Entry 7A23 (electron microscopy, 3.70 A resolution); this record covers chains G and D of the 45 polymer chains in the assembly.

== Chain G ==
Name: Nad7m
Source organism: Brassica oleracea
Sequence (394 residues; numbered 1 to 394; the number before each row is that of its first residue):
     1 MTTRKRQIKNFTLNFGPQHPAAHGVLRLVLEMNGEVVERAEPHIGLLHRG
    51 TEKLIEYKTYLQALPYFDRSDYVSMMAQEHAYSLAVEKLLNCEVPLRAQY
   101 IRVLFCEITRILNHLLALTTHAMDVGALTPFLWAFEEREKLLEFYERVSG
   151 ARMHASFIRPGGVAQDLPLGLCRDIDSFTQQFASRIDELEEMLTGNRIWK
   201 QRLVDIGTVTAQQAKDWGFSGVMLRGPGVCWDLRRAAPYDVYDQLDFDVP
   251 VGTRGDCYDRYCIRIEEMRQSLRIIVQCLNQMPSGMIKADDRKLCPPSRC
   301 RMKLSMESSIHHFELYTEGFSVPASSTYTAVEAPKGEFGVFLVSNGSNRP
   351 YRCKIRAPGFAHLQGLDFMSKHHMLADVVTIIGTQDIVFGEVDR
Unresolved in the structure: 1-10, 393-394
Small-molecule neighbours:
  - phosphatidylethanolamine (PEV; (1S)-2-{[(2-aminoethoxy)(hydroxy)phosphoryl]oxy}-1-[(palmitoyloxy)methyl]ethyl stearate): R197, I198, Q201
  - 4Fe-4S cluster (SF4): R49, R69, H154

== Chain D ==
Name: TYKY
Source organism: Brassica oleracea
Sequence (222 residues; numbered 1 to 222; the number before each row is that of its first residue):
     1 MASLLARRSFSALRARHLAFSGQGLQGSHLCGLQSRAISYGSNKDDEEAE
    51 QLAKEISKDWSTVFERSMNTLFLTEMVRGLSLTLKYFFDPKVTINYPFEK
   101 GPLSPRFRGEHALRRYPTGEERCIACKLCEAVCPAQAITIEAEEREDGSR
   151 RTTRYDIDMTKCIYCGFCQEACPVDAIVEGPNFEFATETHEELLYDKEKL
   201 LENGDRWETEIAENLRSESLYR
Unresolved in the structure: 1-44, 222
Ion coordination: 4Fe-4S cluster Fe site 1: C123, C126, C129; 4Fe-4S cluster Fe site 2: C133, C162, C165, C168
Small-molecule neighbours:
  - phosphatidylethanolamine (PEV; (1S)-2-{[(2-aminoethoxy)(hydroxy)phosphoryl]oxy}-1-[(palmitoyloxy)methyl]ethyl stearate): T70, L71, F72, L73, M76, V77, L80
  - 4Fe-4S cluster (SF4), molecule 1: H111, C129, V132, C133, P134, A135, A137, I138, I157, C162, I163, Y164, C165, G166, F167, C168, E179
  - 4Fe-4S cluster (SF4), molecule 2: C123, I124, A125, C126, K127, L128, C129, I140, Y155, C172, P173, A176, I177

== Chain G / chain D interface ==
Residue-residue contacts (74):
  K58(G) - P134(D)  hydrogen bond (side chain-backbone)
  K58(G) - Q136(D)
  L61(G) - V132(D)  hydrophobic
  L61(G) - F167(D)
  Q62(G) - A131(D)  hydrogen bond (side chain-backbone)
  Q62(G) - V132(D)
  Q62(G) - C133(D)
  Q62(G) - P134(D)
  P65(G) - I163(D)  hydrophobic
  P65(G) - F167(D)  hydrophobic
  R69(G) - I163(D)  hydrogen bond (side chain-backbone)
  W133(G) - L82(D)  hydrophobic
  W133(G) - Y86(D)  hydrophobic
  E136(G) - V92(D)
  E143(G) - P102(D)
  E146(G) - P102(D)
  E146(G) - L103(D)
  E146(G) - S104(D)  hydrogen bond
  E146(G) - F107(D)
  R147(G) - S104(D)
  R147(G) - R106(D)
  V148(G) - R106(D)  hydrogen bond (backbone-side chain)
  S149(G) - R106(D)
  S149(G) - R108(D)
  G150(G) - R106(D)
  G150(G) - F107(D)
  G150(G) - R108(D)
  A151(G) - R108(D)
  H154(G) - R108(D)  hydrogen bond (backbone-side chain)
  A155(G) - R108(D)
  S156(G) - R108(D)
  S156(G) - F167(D)
  R159(G) - F167(D)
  R159(G) - E170(D)  salt bridge
  Q165(G) - R106(D)
  D166(G) - R106(D)  hydrogen bond (backbone-side chain)
  L167(G) - R106(D)
  L167(G) - Y221(D)
  P168(G) - R106(D)
  P168(G) - Y221(D)
  L169(G) - Y221(D)  hydrogen bond (backbone-side chain)
  R185(G) - Y86(D)
  E188(G) - L82(D)
  E188(G) - K85(D)  salt bridge
  E188(G) - Y86(D)  hydrogen bond
  E191(G) - R78(D)  salt bridge
  E191(G) - L82(D)
  M192(G) - G79(D)
  M192(G) - L82(D)  hydrophobic
  M192(G) - T83(D)
  G195(G) - E75(D)
  N196(G) - E75(D)
  R197(G) - N69(D)  hydrogen bond (side chain-backbone)
  R197(G) - T70(D)  hydrogen bond (side chain-backbone)
  R197(G) - L73(D)
  R197(G) - M76(D)
  I198(G) - M76(D)  hydrophobic
  R299(G) - Q169(D)  hydrogen bond (side chain-backbone)
  R299(G) - E170(D)
  R299(G) - C172(D)  hydrogen bond (side chain-backbone)
  R299(G) - P173(D)
  R299(G) - D175(D)  salt bridge
  C300(G) - S219(D)
  K303(G) - P173(D)
  K303(G) - D175(D)  salt bridge
  H312(G) - E170(D)  hydrogen bond (side chain-backbone)
  H312(G) - A171(D)
  F313(G) - L128(D)  hydrophobic
  Y316(G) - L128(D)
  Y316(G) - V132(D)
  Y316(G) - E170(D)  hydrogen bond
  Y316(G) - A171(D)  hydrophobic
  T317(G) - L128(D)
  T317(G) - A131(D)
Other interface residues (no listed pair), chain G (39 interface residues in all): M302
Other interface residues (no listed pair), chain D (37 interface residues in all): T74, C165, E218

== Overview ==
The interface between chain G and chain D involves 39 residues on one side and 37 on the other, with 15
hydrogen bonds and 5 salt bridges. Polar contacts include R159(G)-E170(D), E188(G)-K85(D) and E191(G)-R78(D).
Phosphatidylethanolamine is bound between chain G and chain D.
Here chain G is Nad7m and chain D is TYKY, both from Brassica oleracea. Entry 7A23 (Plant mitochondrial
respiratory complex I) was determined by electron microscopy, deposited together with 7A24.
